PDB entry 4Q4Z | X-ray diffraction, 2.90 A resolution | chains F and H of the 8 polymer chains in the assembly

Chain F:
Molecule: RNA polymerase sigma factor SigA
Source organism: Thermus thermophilus
UniProt: Q5SKW1 (Q5SKW1_THET8); residues 1-423 here = UniProt positions 1-423
Amino-acid sequence (423 residues; row label = number of the first residue in the row):
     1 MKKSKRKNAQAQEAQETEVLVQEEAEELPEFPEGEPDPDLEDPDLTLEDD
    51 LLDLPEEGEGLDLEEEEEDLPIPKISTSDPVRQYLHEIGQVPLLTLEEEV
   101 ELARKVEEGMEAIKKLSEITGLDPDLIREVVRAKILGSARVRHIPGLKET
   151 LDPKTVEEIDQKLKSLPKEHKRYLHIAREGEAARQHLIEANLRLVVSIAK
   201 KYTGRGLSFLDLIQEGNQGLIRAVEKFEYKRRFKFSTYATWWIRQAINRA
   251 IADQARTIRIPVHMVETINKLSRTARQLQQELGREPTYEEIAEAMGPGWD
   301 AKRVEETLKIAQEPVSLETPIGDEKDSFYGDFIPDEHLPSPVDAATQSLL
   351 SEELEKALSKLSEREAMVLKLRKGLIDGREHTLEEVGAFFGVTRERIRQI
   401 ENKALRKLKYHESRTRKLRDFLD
Disordered / not traced: 1-77

Chain H:
Molecule: 27-nt DNA strand
Sequence (27 nucleotides; row label = number of the first residue in the row):
     1 TATAATGGGAGCTGTCACGGATGCAGG
Disordered / not traced: 26-27

Interface between chain F and chain H:
Pairs across the interface - 37 pairs, chain F then chain H:
  Asp79(F) - DG8(H)  hydrogen bond to the base
  Val81(F) - DG8(H)  base contact
  Arg82(F) - DG8(H)  hydrogen bond to the base
  Arg82(F) - DG9(H)  base contact
  Leu85(F) - DG7(H)  base contact
  Leu85(F) - DG8(H)  base contact
  Gly89(F) - DG7(H)  base contact
  Leu93(F) - DT6(H)  sugar contact
  Asn191(F) - DT6(H)  hydrogen bond to the base
  Arg193(F) - DT6(H)  base contact
  Arg193(F) - DG7(H)  hydrogen bond to the base
  Leu194(F) - DA5(H)  sugar contact
  Leu194(F) - DT6(H)  hydrogen bond to the base
  Ser197(F) - DT6(H)  sugar contact
  Lys200(F) - DG8(H)  salt bridge to the phosphate
  Phe209(F) - DG8(H)  sugar contact
  Lys226(F) - DT1(H)  base contact
  Lys226(F) - DA2(H)  hydrogen bond to the base
  Phe227(F) - DA2(H)  base contact
  Glu228(F) - DA2(H)  hydrogen bond to the base
  Arg231(F) - DA2(H)  hydrogen bond to the base
  Phe233(F) - DA2(H)  sugar contact
  Phe233(F) - DT3(H)  sugar contact
  Phe233(F) - DA4(H)  phosphate contact
  Lys234(F) - DA4(H)  hydrogen bond to the phosphate
  Lys234(F) - DA5(H)  salt bridge to the phosphate
  Lys234(F) - DT6(H)  base contact
  Ser236(F) - DA4(H)  sugar contact
  Ser236(F) - DA5(H)  hydrogen bond to the phosphate
  Thr237(F) - DA2(H)  phosphate contact
  Thr237(F) - DA4(H)  hydrogen bond to the phosphate
  Thr237(F) - DA5(H)  base contact
  Tyr238(F) - DT1(H)  base contact
  Tyr238(F) - DA2(H)  stacking on the base
  Thr240(F) - DA5(H)  base contact
  Trp241(F) - DT1(H)  sugar contact
  Trp242(F) - DT1(H)  base contact
Also at the interface, not in a pair above, chain F (29 interface residues in all): His86, Glu99, Ala190, Val196, Arg244

In short:
Chain F and chain H form an interface of 29 and 9 residues respectively, with 11 hydrogen bonds, 2 salt
bridges and 1 aromatic stacking contact. Polar contacts include Asp79(F)-DG8(H), Arg82(F)-DG8(H) and
Asn191(F)-DT6(H).
Here chain F is RNA polymerase sigma factor SigA (Thermus thermophilus) and chain H is a 27-nt DNA strand.
Entry 4Q4Z (Thermus thermophilus RNA polymerase de novo transcription initiation complex) was determined by
X-ray diffraction, deposited together with 4Q5S.
